Entry 1IWP (X-ray diffraction, 2.10 A resolution); this record covers chains A and B of the 6 polymer chains in the assembly.

== Chain A ==
Name: Glycerol Dehydratase Alpha subunit
From: Klebsiella pneumoniae
Notes: EC 4.2.1.30
UniProtKB: Q59476 (Q59476_KLEPN); numbering as in UniProt (aligned over 1-555)
Amino-acid sequence (555 residues; row label = number of the first residue in the row):
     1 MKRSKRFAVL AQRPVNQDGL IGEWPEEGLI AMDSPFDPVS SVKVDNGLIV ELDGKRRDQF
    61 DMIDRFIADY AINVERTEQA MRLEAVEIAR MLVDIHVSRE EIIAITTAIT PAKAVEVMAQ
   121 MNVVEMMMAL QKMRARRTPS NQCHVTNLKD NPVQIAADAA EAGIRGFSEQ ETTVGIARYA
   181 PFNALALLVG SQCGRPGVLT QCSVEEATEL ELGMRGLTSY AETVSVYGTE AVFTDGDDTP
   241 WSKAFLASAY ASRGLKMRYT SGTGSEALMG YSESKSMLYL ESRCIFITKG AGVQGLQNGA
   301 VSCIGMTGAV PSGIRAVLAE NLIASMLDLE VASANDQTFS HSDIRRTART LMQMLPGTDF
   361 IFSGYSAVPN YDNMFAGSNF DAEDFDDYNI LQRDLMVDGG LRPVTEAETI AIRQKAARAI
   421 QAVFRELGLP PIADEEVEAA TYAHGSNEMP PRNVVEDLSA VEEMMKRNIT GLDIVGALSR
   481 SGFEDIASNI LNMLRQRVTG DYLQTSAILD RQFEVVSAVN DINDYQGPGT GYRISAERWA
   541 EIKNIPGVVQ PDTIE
Ion coordination: K+: Gln142, Glu171, Glu222, Gln297, Ser363 (together with s-1,2-propanediol)
Small-molecule neighbours:
  - cobalamin (B12): Thr173, Val174, Gly175, Ile176, Ala177, Ser203, Val204, Glu205, Glu206, Thr223, Ser225, Tyr227, Asp235, Gly236, Ser265, Leu268, Met269, Ser302, Cys303, Gln337, Met374, Phe375, Ala376
  - s-1,2-propanediol (PGO): His144, Glu171, Glu222, Thr223, Gln297, Val301, Ser302, Asp336, Gln337, Ser363, Gly364, Phe375

== Chain B ==
Name: Glycerol Dehydratase Beta subunit
From: Klebsiella pneumoniae
Notes: EC 4.2.1.30
UniProtKB: O08505 (O08505_KLEPN); numbering as in UniProt (aligned over 1-194)
Amino-acid sequence (194 residues; row label = number of the first residue in the row):
     1 MQQTTQIQPS FTLKTREGGV ASADERADEV VIGVGPAFDK HQHHTLIDMP HGAILKELIA
    61 GVEEEGLHAR VVRILRTSDV SFMAWDAANL SGSGIGIGIQ SKGTTVIHQR DLLPLSNLEL
   121 FSQAPLLTLE TYRQIGKNAA RYARKESPSP VPVVNDQMVR PKFMAKAALF HIKETKHVVQ
   181 DAEPVTLHID LVRE
Not modelled in the structure: 1-10
Small-molecule neighbours: cobalamin (B12): Leu46, Asp79, Val80, Ser81, Lys102, Thr104, Val106, Leu115, Asn117, Leu120, Phe121, Ser122, Gln123, Ala124, Pro125, Asn155, Val159, Arg160, Phe163, Met164, Ala167

== Interface between chain A and chain B ==
Residue-residue contacts (69; chain A residue first):
  Gln17(A) - Pro161(B)
  Gln17(A) - Lys162(B)
  Asp18(A) - Pro161(B)
  Gly19(A) - Pro161(B)  hydrogen bond (backbone-backbone)
  Gly19(A) - Ala165(B)
  Trp24(A) - Leu169(B)  hydrophobic
  Glu27(A) - Ile172(B)
  Glu27(A) - Lys176(B)  salt bridge
  Leu29(A) - Leu169(B)  hydrophobic
  Leu148(A) - Val153(B)
  Leu148(A) - Asn155(B)
  Gly175(A) - Val153(B)
  Ile176(A) - Pro150(B)  hydrophobic
  Ile176(A) - Val153(B)  hydrophobic
  Ala177(A) - Asn117(B)
  Arg178(A) - Leu118(B)  hydrogen bond (side chain-backbone)
  Arg178(A) - Tyr142(B)  hydrogen bond
  Arg178(A) - Pro150(B)
  Glu205(A) - Leu113(B)
  Glu205(A) - Leu115(B)
  Glu205(A) - Ser116(B)
  Ala207(A) - Leu113(B)  hydrophobic
  Asp235(A) - Asp79(B)
  Asp235(A) - Phe82(B)
  Gly236(A) - Leu115(B)
  Asp237(A) - Phe82(B)
  Asp237(A) - Pro114(B)
  Asp237(A) - Leu115(B)
  Ala267(A) - Ile172(B)
  Leu268(A) - Met164(B)  hydrophobic
  Leu268(A) - Ala168(B)  hydrophobic
  Leu268(A) - His171(B)  hydrogen bond (backbone-side chain)
  Met269(A) - His171(B)
  Gly270(A) - His171(B)
  Gly270(A) - Ile172(B)
  Tyr271(A) - Thr175(B)
  Ser302(A) - Arg160(B)  hydrogen bond (backbone-side chain)
  Ser302(A) - Met164(B)
  Cys303(A) - Met164(B)  hydrophobic
  Gly305(A) - Met164(B)
  Met306(A) - Met164(B)  hydrophobic
  Met306(A) - Ala165(B)  hydrophobic
  Met306(A) - Ala168(B)  hydrophobic
  Gln337(A) - Arg160(B)  hydrogen bond
  Thr338(A) - Gln157(B)  hydrogen bond (side chain-backbone)
  Thr338(A) - Met158(B)
  Thr338(A) - Arg160(B)  hydrogen bond (backbone-side chain)
  Thr338(A) - Pro161(B)
  Phe339(A) - Pro161(B)
  Ser340(A) - Met158(B)
  Ser340(A) - Pro161(B)
  His341(A) - Met158(B)
  His341(A) - Pro161(B)
  His341(A) - Lys162(B)  hydrogen bond
  Asn370(A) - Asn155(B)  hydrogen bond (backbone-side chain)
  Asn370(A) - Gln157(B)
  Tyr371(A) - Asn155(B)  hydrogen bond (backbone-side chain)
  Asn373(A) - Asn155(B)  hydrogen bond (backbone-side chain)
  Met374(A) - Val153(B)  hydrophobic
  Phe375(A) - Arg160(B)  hydrogen bond (backbone-side chain)
  Ala376(A) - Gln123(B)
  Ala376(A) - Asn155(B)
  Ala376(A) - Gln157(B)
  Ala376(A) - Arg160(B)  hydrogen bond (backbone-side chain)
  Gly377(A) - Arg160(B)  hydrogen bond (backbone-side chain)
  Val454(A) - Pro150(B)
  Val455(A) - Ser147(B)
  Val455(A) - Ser149(B)
  Leu458(A) - Pro150(B)  hydrophobic
Other interface residues (no listed pair), chain A (46 interface residues in all): Ile21, Lys149, Thr234, Ile304, Ala309, Asp372
Other interface residues (no listed pair), chain B (37 interface residues in all): Thr77, Ser78, Glu119, Pro148, Pro152, Val154, Asp156, Ala167, Val178

== Summary ==
Chain A and chain B form an interface of 46 and 37 residues respectively; the contacts include 15 hydrogen
bonds and 1 salt bridge. Polar pairs include Glu27(A)-Lys176(B), Arg178(A)-Leu118(B) and Arg178(A)-Tyr142(B).
Cobalamin is bound between chain A and chain B. Chain A binds s-1,2-propanediol.
Here chain A is Glycerol Dehydratase Alpha subunit and chain B is Glycerol Dehydratase Beta subunit, both from
Klebsiella pneumoniae. Entry 1IWP (Glycerol Dehydratase-cyanocobalamin Complex of Klebsiella pneumoniae) was
determined by X-ray diffraction.
